PDB entry 5GM9 | X-ray diffraction, 1.36 A resolution | chain A

Chain A:
Molecule: Glycoside hydrolase family 45 protein
Source organism: Thielavia terrestris NRRL 8126
UniProtKB: G2QVH7 (G2QVH7_THITE); residues 1-213 here correspond to UniProt positions 22-234 (UniProt number = residue number + 21)
Amino-acid sequence (213 residues; row label = number of the first residue in the row):
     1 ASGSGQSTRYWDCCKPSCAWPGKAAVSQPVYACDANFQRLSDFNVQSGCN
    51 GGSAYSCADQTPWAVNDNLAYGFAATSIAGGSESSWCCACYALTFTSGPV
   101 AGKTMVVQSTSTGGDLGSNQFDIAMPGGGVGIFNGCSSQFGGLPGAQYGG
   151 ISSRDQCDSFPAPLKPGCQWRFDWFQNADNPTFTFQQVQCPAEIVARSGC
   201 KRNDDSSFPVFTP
Disulfides: Cys13-Cys136, Cys14-Cys49, Cys18-Cys87, Cys33-Cys57, Cys88-Cys200, Cys90-Cys190, Cys157-Cys168

Overview:
Chain A is Glycoside hydrolase family 45 protein (Thielavia terrestris NRRL 8126); the structure, Crystal
structure of a glycoside hydrolase in complex with cellobiose, was determined by X-ray diffraction (same
publication as 5GLX and 5GLY).
